8G8W - chains A and C of the 3 polymer chains in the assembly; structure by electron microscopy, 3.80 A resolution.

== Chain A ==
Protein: Mitochondrial brown fat uncoupling protein 1
Source organism: Homo sapiens
UniProt: P25874 (UCP1_HUMAN); residues 2-307 here = UniProt positions 2-307
Amino-acid sequence (310 residues; numbered -2 to 307; the number before each row is that of its first residue; numbers below 1 keep their minus sign (Thr-2 is residue -2)):
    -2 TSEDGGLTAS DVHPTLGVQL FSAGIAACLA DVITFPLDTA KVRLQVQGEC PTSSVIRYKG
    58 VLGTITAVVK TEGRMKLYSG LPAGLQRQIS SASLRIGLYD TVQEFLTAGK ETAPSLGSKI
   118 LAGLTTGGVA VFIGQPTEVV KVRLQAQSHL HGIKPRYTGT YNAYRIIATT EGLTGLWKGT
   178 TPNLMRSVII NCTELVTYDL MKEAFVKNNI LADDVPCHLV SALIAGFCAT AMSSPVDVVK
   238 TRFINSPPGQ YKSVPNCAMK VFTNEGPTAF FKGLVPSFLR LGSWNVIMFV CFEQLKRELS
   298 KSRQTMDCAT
Unresolved in the structure: -2 to 9, 299-307
Construct notes: expression tag (-2 to 1)
Residues lining bound ligands: GTP (guanosine-5'-triphosphate): Asp35, Lys38, Arg84, Gln85, Arg92, Glu135, Lys138, Arg183, Ile187, Asn188, Glu191, Arg277, Leu278, Trp281, Asn282
What the authors report for this chain:
  - binding site for GTP: Asp35, Lys38, Arg84, Gln85, Arg92, Glu135, Lys138, Arg183, Asn188, Glu191, Arg277, Asn282
  - contacts within the chain: Gln42-Asp234 (hydrogen bond), Arg84-Gly131 (backbone contact), Asp35-Gln142 (hydrogen bond), Arg183-Ser230, Asp28-Arg277 (salt bridge)

== Chain C ==
Protein: Pro-Macrobody 65, Maltose/maltodextrin-binding periplasmic protein chimera
Source organism: synthetic construct
UniProt: P0AEX9 (MALE_ECOLI); residues 132-491 here correspond to UniProt positions 33-392 (UniProt number = residue number - 99)
Amino-acid sequence (494 residues; numbered 1 to 494; the number before each row is that of its first residue):
     1 GPSQVQLVES GGGLVQAGGS LRLSCAPSGR TSSTYTMGWF RQAPGKEREF VAAISWTGTP
    61 YYADSVKGRF TISRDNAKNT VYLQMNSLKP EDTAVYYCAA ARPGLFIFVS DYARTAKYDY
   121 WGQGTQVTVP PLVIWINGDK GYNGLAEVGK KFEKDTGIKV TVEHPDKLEE KFPQVAATGD
   181 GPDIIFWAHD RFGGYAQSGL LAEITPDKAF QDKLYPFTWD AVRYNGKLIA YPIAVEALSL
   241 IYNKDLLPNP PKTWEEIPAL DKELKAKGKS ALMFNLQEPY FTWPLIAADG GYAFKYENGK
   301 YDIKDVGVDN AGAKAGLTFL VDLIKNKHMN ADTDYSIAEA AFNKGETAMT INGPWAWSNI
   361 DTSKVNYGVT VLPTFKGQPS KPFVGVLSAG INAASPNKEL AKEFLENYLL TDEGLEAVNK
   421 DKPLGAVALK SYEEELAKDP RIAATMENAQ KGEIMPNIPQ MSAFWYAVRT AVINAASGRQ
   481 TVDEALKDAQ TPGS
Unresolved in the structure: 1-4, 174-181, 193-228, 237-384, 412-494
Cystine bridges: Cys25-Cys98
Construct notes: expression tag (492-494)

== Chain A / chain C interface ==
Pairs across the interface (18; chain A residue first):
  Val203(A) with Thr59(C)
  Asn206(A) with Val109(C)
  Leu208(A) with Ile107(C)
  Ala209(A) with Ile107(C), hydrogen bond (backbone-backbone); Phe108(C); Val109(C); Tyr112(C), hydrophobic
  Asp210(A) with Trp56(C); Thr57(C); Thr59(C), hydrogen bond; Tyr61(C), hydrogen bond (backbone-side chain)
  Asp211(A) with Trp56(C), hydrogen bond; Gly104(C), hydrogen bond (side chain-backbone); Leu105(C); Phe106(C), hydrogen bond (side chain-backbone)
  Val212(A) with Gly104(C)
  Pro213(A) with Phe106(C); Ile107(C), hydrophobic
Other interface residues (no listed pair), chain A (10 interface residues in all): Ile207, His215
Other interface residues (no listed pair), chain C (12 interface residues in all): Ser55

== In short ==
The interface between chain A and chain C involves 10 residues on one side and 12 on the other, with 6
hydrogen bonds. Polar contacts include Asp210(A)-Thr59(C), Asp210(A)-Tyr61(C) and Asp211(A)-Trp56(C). The
paper reports a binding site for GTP at Asp35(A), Lys38(A) and Arg84(A) among others; contacts within the
chain involving Gln42(A), Asp234(A) and Arg84(A) among others.
Here chain A is Mitochondrial brown fat uncoupling protein 1 (Homo sapiens) and chain C is Pro-Macrobody 65,
Maltose/maltodextrin-binding periplasmic protein chimera (synthetic construct). Entry 8G8W (Molecular
mechanism of nucleotide inhibition of human uncoupling protein 1) was determined by electron microscopy.
